PDB entry 5M64 | electron microscopy, 4.60 A resolution (low resolution: residue-level contacts below are approximate; hydrogen-bond / salt-bridge calls are withheld) | chains A and B of the 17 polymer chains in the assembly

[Chain A]
Name: DNA-directed RNA polymerase I subunit RPA190
From: Saccharomyces cerevisiae
Notes: EC 2.7.7.6
UniProtKB: P10964 (RPA1_YEAST); numbering as in UniProt (aligned over 1-1664)
Amino-acid sequence (1664 residues; numbered 1 to 1664; the number before each row is that of its first residue):
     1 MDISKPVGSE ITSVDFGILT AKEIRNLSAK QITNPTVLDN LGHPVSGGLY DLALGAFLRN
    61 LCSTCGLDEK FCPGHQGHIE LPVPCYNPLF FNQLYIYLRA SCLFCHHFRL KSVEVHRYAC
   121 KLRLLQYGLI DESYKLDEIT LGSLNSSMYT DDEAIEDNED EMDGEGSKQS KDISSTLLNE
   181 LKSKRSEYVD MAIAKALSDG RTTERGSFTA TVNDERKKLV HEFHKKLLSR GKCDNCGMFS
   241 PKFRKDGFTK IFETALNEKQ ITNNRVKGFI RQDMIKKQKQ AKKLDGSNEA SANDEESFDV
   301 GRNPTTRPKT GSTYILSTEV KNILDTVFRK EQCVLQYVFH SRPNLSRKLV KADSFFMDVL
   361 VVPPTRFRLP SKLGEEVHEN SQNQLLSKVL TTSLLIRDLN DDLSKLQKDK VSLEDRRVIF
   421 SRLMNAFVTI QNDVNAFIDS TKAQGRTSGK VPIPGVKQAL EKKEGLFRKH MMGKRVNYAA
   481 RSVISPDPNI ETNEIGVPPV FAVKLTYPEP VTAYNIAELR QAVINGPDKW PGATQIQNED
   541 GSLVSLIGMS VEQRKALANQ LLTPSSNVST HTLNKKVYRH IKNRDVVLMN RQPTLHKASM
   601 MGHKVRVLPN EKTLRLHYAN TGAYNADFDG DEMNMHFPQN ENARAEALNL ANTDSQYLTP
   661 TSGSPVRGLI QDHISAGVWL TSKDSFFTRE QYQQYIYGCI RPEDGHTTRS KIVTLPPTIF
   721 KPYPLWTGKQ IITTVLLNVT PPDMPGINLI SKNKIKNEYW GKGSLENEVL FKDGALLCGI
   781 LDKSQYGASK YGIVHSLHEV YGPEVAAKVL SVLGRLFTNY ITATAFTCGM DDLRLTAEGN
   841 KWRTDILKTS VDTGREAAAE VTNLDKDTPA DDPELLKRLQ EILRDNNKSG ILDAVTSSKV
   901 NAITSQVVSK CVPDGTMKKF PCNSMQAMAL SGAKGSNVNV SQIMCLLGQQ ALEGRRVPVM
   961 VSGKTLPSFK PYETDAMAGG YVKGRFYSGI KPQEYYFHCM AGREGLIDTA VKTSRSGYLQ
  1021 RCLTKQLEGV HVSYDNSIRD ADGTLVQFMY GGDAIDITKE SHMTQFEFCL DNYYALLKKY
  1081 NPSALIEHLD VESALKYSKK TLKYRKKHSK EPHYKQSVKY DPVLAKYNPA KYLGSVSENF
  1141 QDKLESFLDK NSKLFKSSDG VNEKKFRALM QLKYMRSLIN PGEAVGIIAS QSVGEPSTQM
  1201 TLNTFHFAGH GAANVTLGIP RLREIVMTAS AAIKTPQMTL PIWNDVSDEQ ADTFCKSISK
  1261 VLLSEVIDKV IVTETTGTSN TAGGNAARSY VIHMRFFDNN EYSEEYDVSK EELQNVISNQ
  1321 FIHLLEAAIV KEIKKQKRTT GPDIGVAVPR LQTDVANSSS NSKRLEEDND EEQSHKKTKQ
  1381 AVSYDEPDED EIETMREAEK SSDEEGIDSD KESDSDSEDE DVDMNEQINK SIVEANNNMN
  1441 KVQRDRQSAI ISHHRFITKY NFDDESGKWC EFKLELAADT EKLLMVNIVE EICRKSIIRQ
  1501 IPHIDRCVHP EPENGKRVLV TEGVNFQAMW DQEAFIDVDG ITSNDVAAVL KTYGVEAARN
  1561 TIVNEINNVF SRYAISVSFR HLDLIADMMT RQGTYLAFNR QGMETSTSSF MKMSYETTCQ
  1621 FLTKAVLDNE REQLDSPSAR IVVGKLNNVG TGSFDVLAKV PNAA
Disordered / not traced: 143-171, 271-311, 407-416, 1154-1159, 1206-1213, 1278-1286, 1339-1432, 1664
Curated features (UniProtKB/Swiss-Prot):
  - region: P992 to E1004 (Bridging helix)
  - binding site (Zn(2+)): C62, C65, C72, H75, C102, C105, C233, C236
  - binding site (Mg(2+)): D627, D629, D631
  - modified residue (Phosphoserine): S889, S1636
Metal / ion sites: Zn2+ site 1: C62, C65, C72, H75; Zn2+ site 2: C102, C105, C233, C236

[Chain B]
Name: DNA-directed RNA polymerase I subunit RPA135
From: Saccharomyces cerevisiae
Notes: EC 2.7.7.6
UniProtKB: P22138 (RPA2_YEAST); numbering as in UniProt (aligned over 1-1203)
Amino-acid sequence (1203 residues; each row starts with the number of its first residue):
     1 MSKVIKPPGQ ARTADFRTLE RESRFINPPK DKSAFPLLQE AVQPHIGSFN ALTEGPDGGL
    61 LNLGVKDIGE KVIFDGKPLN SEDEISNSGY LGNKLSVSVE QVSIAKPMSN DGVSSAVERK
   121 VYPSESRQRL TSYRGKLLLK LKWSVNNGEE NLFEVRDCGG LPVMLQSNRC HLNKMSPYEL
   181 VQHKEESDEI GGYFIVNGIE KLIRMLIVQR RNHPMAIIRP SFANRGASYS HYGIQIRSVR
   241 PDQTSQTNVL HYLNDGQVTF RFSWRKNEYL VPVVMILKAL CHTSDREIFD GIIGNDVKDS
   301 FLTDRLELLL RGFKKRYPHL QNRTQVLQYL GDKFRVVFQA SPDQSDLEVG QEVLDRIVLV
   361 HLGKDGSQDK FRMLLFMIRK LYSLVAGECS PDNPDATQHQ EVLLGGFLYG MILKEKIDEY
   421 LQNIIAQVRM DINRGMAINF KDKRYMSRVL MRVNENIGSK MQYFLSTGNL VSQSGLDLQQ
   481 VSGYTVVAEK INFYRFISHF RMVHRGSFFA QLKTTTVRKL LPESWGFLCP VHTPDGSPCG
   541 LLNHFAHKCR ISTQQSDVSR IPSILYSLGV APASHTFAAG PSLCCVQIDG KIIGWVSHEQ
   601 GKIIADTLRY WKVEGKTPGL PIDLEIGYVP PSTRGQYPGL YLFGGHSRML RPVRYLPLDK
   661 EDIVGPFEQV YMNIAVTPQE IQNNVHTHVE FTPTNILSIL ANLTPFSDFN QSPRNMYQCQ
   721 MGKQTMGTPG VALCHRSDNK LYRLQTGQTP IVKANLYDDY GMDNFPNGFN AVVAVISYTG
   781 YDMDDAMIIN KSADERGFGY GTMYKTEKVD LALNRNRGDP ITQHFGFGND EWPKEWLEKL
   841 DEDGLPYIGT YVEEGDPICA YFDDTLNKTK IKTYHSSEPA YIEEVNLIGD ESNKFQELQT
   901 VSIKYRIRRT PQIGDKFSSR HGQKGVCSRK WPTIDMPFSE TGIQPDIIIN PHAFPSRMTI
   961 GMFVESLAGK AGALHGIAQD STPWIFNEDD TPADYFGEQL AKAGYNYHGN EPMYSGATGE
  1021 ELRADIYVGV VYYQRLRHMV NDKFQVRSTG PVNSLTMQPV KGRKRHGGIR VGEMERDALI
  1081 GHGTSFLLQD RLLNSSDYTQ ASVCRECGSI LTTQQSVPRI GSISTVCCRR CSMRFEDAKK
  1141 LLTKSEDGEK IFIDDSQIWE DGQGNKFVGG NETTTVAIPF VLKYLDSELS AMGIRLRYNV
  1201 EPK
Disordered / not traced: 1-12, 81-84, 112-116, 814-818, 1141-1147
Curated features (UniProtKB/Swiss-Prot):
  - zinc finger: C1104 to C1131 (C4-type)
  - modified residue: S2 (N-acetylserine), S81 (Phosphoserine), S1156 (Phosphoserine)
  - mutagenesis: C1104 (C1104A: No effect; when associated with A-1107; A-1128 and A-1131), C1107 (C1107A: Lethal. Abolishes recruitment of RPA1 to Pol I. No effect; when associated with A-1104; A-1128 and A-1131), C1127 (C1127R: Responsible of suppression of RPA190-5 and RPA190-1 mutations), C1128 (C1128A: No effect; when associated with A-1104; A-1107 and A-1131), C1131 (C1131A: No effect; when associated with A-1104; A-1107 and A-1128)
Metal / ion sites: Zn2+: C1104, C1107, C1128, C1131

[Interface between chain A and chain B]
Pairs across the interface (325):
  M1(A) - N1094(B)
  M1(A) - Y1098(B)
  K5(A) - Y1098(B)
  K5(A) - Q1100(B)
  P6(A) - Q1100(B)
  V7(A) - T1175(B)
  V7(A) - V1176(B)
  V7(A) - A1177(B)
  G8(A) - T1175(B)
  S9(A) - T1174(B)
  S9(A) - V1176(B)
  E10(A) - N1199(B)
  E10(A) - V1200(B)
  E10(A) - E1201(B)
  I11(A) - V1176(B)
  I11(A) - N1199(B)
  I11(A) - V1200(B)
  T12(A) - E1201(B)
  S13(A) - N1199(B)
  V14(A) - L1196(B)
  V14(A) - R1197(B)
  V14(A) - Y1198(B)
  D15(A) - R1197(B)
  F16(A) - R1195(B)
  F16(A) - L1196(B)
  G17(A) - I1194(B)
  G17(A) - R1195(B)
  I18(A) - G1193(B)
  I18(A) - R1195(B)
  L19(A) - G1193(B)
  L19(A) - R1195(B)
  E23(A) - R1130(B)
  E23(A) - R1195(B)
  N26(A) - R1129(B)
  L27(A) - R1129(B)
  S28(A) - R1129(B)
  A29(A) - R1129(B)
  K30(A) - Q1163(B)
  S63(A) - G1162(B)
  S63(A) - Q1163(B)
  T64(A) - G1162(B)
  T64(A) - Q1163(B)
  C65(A) - Q1115(B)
  C65(A) - S1116(B)
  C65(A) - V1117(B)
  L67(A) - Q1115(B)
  P73(A) - K1183(B)
  H75(A) - R1129(B)
  Q76(A) - L1111(B)
  N87(A) - M1192(B)
  L89(A) - M1192(B)
  F90(A) - I1194(B)
  V361(A) - S1190(B)
  V361(A) - A1191(B)
  P363(A) - S1187(B)
  P364(A) - S1187(B)
  R366(A) - K1183(B)
  F367(A) - L1055(B)
  F367(A) - K1183(B)
  F367(A) - Y1184(B)
  Q382(A) - E1188(B)
  I438(A) - M1192(B)
  K450(A) - V481(B)
  V456(A) - E1188(B)
  L460(A) - E1188(B)
  R468(A) - R1070(B)
  R468(A) - E1073(B)
  K469(A) - R1070(B)
  H470(A) - T1056(B)
  H470(A) - Q1058(B)
  H470(A) - V1181(B)
  M471(A) - V1181(B)
  M472(A) - E1073(B)
  M472(A) - L1092(B)
  G473(A) - R1070(B)
  G473(A) - V1071(B)
  G473(A) - L1092(B)
  K474(A) - Q1058(B)
  K474(A) - R1070(B)
  K474(A) - V1071(B)
  K474(A) - L1092(B)
  K474(A) - D1097(B)
  R475(A) - Q1058(B)
  R475(A) - P1059(B)
  R475(A) - K1061(B)
  R475(A) - G1068(B)
  R475(A) - I1069(B)
  R475(A) - R1070(B)
  R475(A) - S1096(B)
  V476(A) - I1069(B)
  V476(A) - V1071(B)
  V476(A) - R1091(B)
  V476(A) - S1095(B)
  N477(A) - R1047(B)
  N477(A) - S1048(B)
  N477(A) - T1049(B)
  N477(A) - S1095(B)
  Y478(A) - R1047(B)
  Y478(A) - S1048(B)
  A479(A) - V1046(B)
  A479(A) - R1047(B)
  A479(A) - I1069(B)
  A480(A) - Q1045(B)
  A480(A) - V1046(B)
  R481(A) - F1044(B)
  R481(A) - Q1045(B)
  R481(A) - I1069(B)
  V483(A) - G914(B)
  V483(A) - M1039(B)
  S485(A) - S928(B)
  P486(A) - Y781(B)
  P486(A) - S928(B)
  D487(A) - Y781(B)
  P488(A) - Y781(B)
  V500(A) - F1044(B)
  F501(A) - F1044(B)
  F501(A) - V1046(B)
  K504(A) - V1046(B)
  K504(A) - S1048(B)
  L505(A) - V1046(B)
  L505(A) - R1047(B)
  N590(A) - E1075(B)
  Q592(A) - I1069(B)
  T594(A) - M1074(B)
  T594(A) - E1075(B)
  T594(A) - A1078(B)
  H596(A) - A1078(B)
  K597(A) - H1082(B)
  M600(A) - E1075(B)
  M600(A) - A1078(B)
  M600(A) - L1079(B)
  M600(A) - H1082(B)
  E611(A) - I913(B)
  E611(A) - K930(B)
  K612(A) - Q912(B)
  K612(A) - N1041(B)
  K612(A) - F1044(B)
  T613(A) - I913(B)
  R615(A) - I913(B)
  Y618(A) - G780(B)
  Y618(A) - Y781(B)
  Y618(A) - M783(B)
  D627(A) - D785(B)
  F628(A) - D785(B)
  F628(A) - V926(B)
  D629(A) - Y717(B)
  D629(A) - D785(B)
  D629(A) - K916(B)
  D629(A) - K924(B)
  G630(A) - K916(B)
  N634(A) - I1069(B)
  H636(A) - I1069(B)
  H636(A) - R1091(B)
  P638(A) - D1090(B)
  Q639(A) - D1090(B)
  N640(A) - F1086(B)
  N640(A) - D1090(B)
  N640(A) - N1094(B)
  N642(A) - F1086(B)
  A643(A) - F1086(B)
  E646(A) - T1084(B)
  E646(A) - L1087(B)
  L650(A) - H1082(B)
  L650(A) - T1084(B)
  Q656(A) - H1082(B)
  I670(A) - M783(B)
  Q671(A) - D784(B)
  Q671(A) - H952(B)
  D672(A) - S777(B)
  D672(A) - M783(B)
  D672(A) - H952(B)
  H673(A) - M783(B)
  S675(A) - H952(B)
  W679(A) - R1023(B)
  Y820(A) - R1023(B)
  I821(A) - S777(B)
  I821(A) - Y778(B)
  T822(A) - Y778(B)
  T822(A) - T1018(B)
  A823(A) - S1015(B)
  A823(A) - T1018(B)
  T824(A) - R1023(B)
  A825(A) - I776(B)
  A825(A) - Y778(B)
  A825(A) - L1022(B)
  A825(A) - R1023(B)
  F826(A) - I776(B)
  F826(A) - S777(B)
  F826(A) - P951(B)
  F826(A) - H952(B)
  T827(A) - V775(B)
  T827(A) - I776(B)
  T827(A) - P951(B)
  T827(A) - D1025(B)
  T827(A) - I1026(B)
  T827(A) - Y1027(B)
  C828(A) - P951(B)
  C828(A) - F963(B)
  C828(A) - Y1027(B)
  G829(A) - F963(B)
  G829(A) - Y1027(B)
  M830(A) - A993(B)
  M830(A) - H1008(B)
  M830(A) - Y1027(B)
  D831(A) - H1008(B)
  R834(A) - A993(B)
  R834(A) - Y1007(B)
  R834(A) - H1008(B)
  Q880(A) - T633(B)
  E881(A) - R634(B)
  L883(A) - T633(B)
  R884(A) - S390(B)
  R884(A) - T633(B)
  M925(A) - P955(B)
  M928(A) - H952(B)
  M928(A) - P955(B)
  K934(A) - D784(B)
  K934(A) - H952(B)
  K934(A) - A953(B)
  K934(A) - P955(B)
  K934(A) - S956(B)
  G935(A) - S956(B)
  N939(A) - P955(B)
  I943(A) - M958(B)
  I943(A) - I960(B)
  P958(A) - P522(B)
  M960(A) - E523(B)
  M960(A) - V670(B)
  V961(A) - S390(B)
  V961(A) - G635(B)
  V961(A) - Q636(B)
  S962(A) - Y671(B)
  K964(A) - Y671(B)
  T965(A) - P522(B)
  L966(A) - W525(B)
  P967(A) - P522(B)
  P967(A) - W525(B)
  P967(A) - Q669(B)
  P967(A) - N673(B)
  P967(A) - I674(B)
  S968(A) - I674(B)
  S968(A) - V676(B)
  F969(A) - N673(B)
  K970(A) - Q682(B)
  K970(A) - H686(B)
  P971(A) - N673(B)
  Y972(A) - S632(B)
  Y972(A) - T633(B)
  F986(A) - D708(B)
  F986(A) - F709(B)
  F986(A) - M958(B)
  F986(A) - I960(B)
  Y987(A) - A993(B)
  S988(A) - N987(B)
  S988(A) - E988(B)
  G989(A) - F709(B)
  I990(A) - D708(B)
  I990(A) - W984(B)
  K991(A) - W984(B)
  P992(A) - W525(B)
  P992(A) - V676(B)
  P992(A) - W984(B)
  Q993(A) - W525(B)
  Q993(A) - V676(B)
  Y995(A) - L697(B)
  Y995(A) - S707(B)
  Y995(A) - N715(B)
  Y995(A) - W984(B)
  Y996(A) - L521(B)
  Y996(A) - P522(B)
  Y996(A) - S524(B)
  Y996(A) - W525(B)
  Y996(A) - P530(B)
  H998(A) - Q711(B)
  H998(A) - S712(B)
  C999(A) - P530(B)
  C999(A) - S712(B)
  M1000(A) - L520(B)
  M1000(A) - P530(B)
  G1002(A) - S712(B)
  G1002(A) - P713(B)
  R1003(A) - L520(B)
  R1003(A) - P530(B)
  R1003(A) - V531(B)
  R1003(A) - T533(B)
  R1003(A) - N543(B)
  R1003(A) - S712(B)
  E1004(A) - K519(B)
  L1006(A) - C539(B)
  I1007(A) - R518(B)
  I1007(A) - C539(B)
  A1010(A) - G536(B)
  G1017(A) - M1074(B)
  Q1020(A) - D1077(B)
  T1024(A) - D1077(B)
  E1028(A) - R1076(B)
  E1183(A) - G1081(B)
  A1184(A) - I1080(B)
  I1187(A) - D1077(B)
  I1187(A) - I1080(B)
  I1187(A) - G1081(B)
  K1482(A) - D304(B)
  K1482(A) - E307(B)
  L1484(A) - D304(B)
  L1484(A) - L308(B)
  L1622(A) - M1192(B)
  V1626(A) - I1194(B)
  R1631(A) - N1199(B)
  I1641(A) - L1088(B)
  I1641(A) - L1092(B)
  V1642(A) - P1179(B)
  V1642(A) - L1182(B)
  V1643(A) - L1182(B)
  V1643(A) - Y1198(B)
  K1645(A) - Q1089(B)
  L1646(A) - S1085(B)
  L1646(A) - F1086(B)
  L1646(A) - L1088(B)
  N1647(A) - S1085(B)
  N1647(A) - L1088(B)
  V1649(A) - S1085(B)
  G1650(A) - G1083(B)
  T1651(A) - S1085(B)
  T1651(A) - F1086(B)
  G1652(A) - S1085(B)
Also at the interface, not in a pair above, chain A (192 interface residues in all): D2, G74, M357, F467, S482, I484, Q535, L588, L595, A651, L669, L833, Q942, V957, K983, G984, R1021, I1188, E1481
Also at the interface, not in a pair above, chain B (184 interface residues in all): D255, R311, T515, C529, P534, D535, G540, I696, N710, M716, D782, A786, G925, C927, R929, L967, F986, T991, P992, A1017, E1020, K1043, S1054, V1060, G1062, T1112, T1113, R1134, D1161, F1180, L1185

[Summary]
192 residues of chain A face 184 of chain B across their interface. The Zn2+ site 1 is built by C62(A),
C65(A), C72(A) and H75(A). Curated annotation (UniProt) lists 8 Zn2+-binding residues and 3 Mg2+-binding
residues on chain A; 5 mutagenesis sites on chain B.
Here chain A is DNA-directed RNA polymerase I subunit RPA190 and chain B is DNA-directed RNA polymerase I
subunit RPA135, both from Saccharomyces cerevisiae. Entry 5M64 (RNA Polymerase I elongation complex with A49
tandem winged helix domain) was determined by electron microscopy, deposited together with 5M5X, 5M5Y and
5M5W.
